Entry 7W0A (electron microscopy, 3.12 A resolution); this record covers chains A and C of the 8 polymer chains in the assembly.

== Chain A ==
Protein: Dicer-2, isoform A
Source organism: Drosophila melanogaster
Notes: EC 3.1.21.1, 3.1.26.-, 3.1.26.3, 3.6.1.3
UniProtKB: A1ZAW0 (A1ZAW0_DROME); numbering as in UniProt (aligned over 1-1722)
Chain sequence (1722 residues; each row starts with the number of its first residue):
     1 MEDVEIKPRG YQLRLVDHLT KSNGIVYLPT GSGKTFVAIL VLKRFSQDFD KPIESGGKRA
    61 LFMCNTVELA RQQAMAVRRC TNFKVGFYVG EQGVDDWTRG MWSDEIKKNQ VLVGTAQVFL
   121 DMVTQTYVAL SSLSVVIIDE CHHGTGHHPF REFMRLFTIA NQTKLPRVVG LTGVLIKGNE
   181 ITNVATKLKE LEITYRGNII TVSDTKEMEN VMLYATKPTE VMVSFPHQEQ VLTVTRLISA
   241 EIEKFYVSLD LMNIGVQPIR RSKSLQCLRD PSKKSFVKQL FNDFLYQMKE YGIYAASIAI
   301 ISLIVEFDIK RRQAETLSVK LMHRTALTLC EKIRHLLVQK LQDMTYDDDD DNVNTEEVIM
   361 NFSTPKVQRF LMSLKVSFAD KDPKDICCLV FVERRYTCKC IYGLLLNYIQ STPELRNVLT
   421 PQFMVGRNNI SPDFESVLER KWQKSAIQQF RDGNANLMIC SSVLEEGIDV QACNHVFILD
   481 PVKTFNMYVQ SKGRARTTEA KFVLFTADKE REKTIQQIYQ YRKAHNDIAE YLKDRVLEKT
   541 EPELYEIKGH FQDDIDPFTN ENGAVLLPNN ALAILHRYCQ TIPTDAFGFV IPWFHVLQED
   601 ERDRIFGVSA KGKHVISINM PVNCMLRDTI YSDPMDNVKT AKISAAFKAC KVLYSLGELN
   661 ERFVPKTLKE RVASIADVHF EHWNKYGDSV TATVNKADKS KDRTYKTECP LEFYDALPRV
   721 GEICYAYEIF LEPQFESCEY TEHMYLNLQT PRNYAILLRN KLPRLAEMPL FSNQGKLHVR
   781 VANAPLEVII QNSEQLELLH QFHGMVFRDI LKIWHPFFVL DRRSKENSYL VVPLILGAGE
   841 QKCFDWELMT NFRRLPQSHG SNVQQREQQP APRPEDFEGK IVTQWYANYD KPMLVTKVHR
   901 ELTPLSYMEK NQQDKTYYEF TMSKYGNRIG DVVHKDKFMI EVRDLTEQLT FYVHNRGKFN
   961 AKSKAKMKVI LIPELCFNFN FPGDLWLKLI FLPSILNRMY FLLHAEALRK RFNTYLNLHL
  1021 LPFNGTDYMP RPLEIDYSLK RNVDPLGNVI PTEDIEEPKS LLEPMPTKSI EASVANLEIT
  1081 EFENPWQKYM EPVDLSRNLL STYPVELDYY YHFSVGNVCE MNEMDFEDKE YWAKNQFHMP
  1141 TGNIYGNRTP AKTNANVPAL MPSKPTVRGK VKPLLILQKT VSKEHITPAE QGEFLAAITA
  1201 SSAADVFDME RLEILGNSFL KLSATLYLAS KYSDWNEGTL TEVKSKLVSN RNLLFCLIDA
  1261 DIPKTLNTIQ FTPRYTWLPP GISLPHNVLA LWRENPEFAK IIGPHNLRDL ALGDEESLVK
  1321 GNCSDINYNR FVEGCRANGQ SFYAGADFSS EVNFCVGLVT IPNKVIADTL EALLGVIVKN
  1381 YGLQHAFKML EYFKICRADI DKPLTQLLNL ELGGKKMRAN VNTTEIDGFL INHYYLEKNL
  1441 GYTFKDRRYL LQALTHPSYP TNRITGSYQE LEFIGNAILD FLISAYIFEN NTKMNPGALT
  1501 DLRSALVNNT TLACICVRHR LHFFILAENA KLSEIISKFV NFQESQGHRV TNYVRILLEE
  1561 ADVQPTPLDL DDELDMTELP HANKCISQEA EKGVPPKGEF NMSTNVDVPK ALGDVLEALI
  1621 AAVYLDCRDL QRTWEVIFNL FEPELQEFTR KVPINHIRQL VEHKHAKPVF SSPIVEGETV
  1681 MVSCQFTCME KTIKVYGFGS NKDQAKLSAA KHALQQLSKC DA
Disordered / not traced: 1, 1043-1168, 1555-1604, 1656-1722
Differences from the reference sequence: engineered mutation Asn1217 (Asp in A1ZAW0), Asn1476 (Asp in A1ZAW0)
Reported in the primary citation:
  - binding site for the 31-nt RNA strand (chain C): Lys310, Gln580, Lys642
  - mutagenesis - D1217N/D1476N: abolished catalytic activity

== Chain C ==
Molecule: 31-nt RNA strand
Sequence (31 nucleotides; row label = number of the first residue in the row; numbering starts at 0):
     0 AGAGACUUGG GCAAUGUGAC UGCUGAUCAG C

== How chain A and chain C interact ==
Pairs across the interface - 22 pairs, chain A then chain C:
  Thr145(A) - U6(C)  sugar contact
  Gly146(A) - U6(C)  phosphate contact
  His147(A) - C5(C)  phosphate contact
  His147(A) - U6(C)  hydrogen bond to the phosphate
  His148(A) - C5(C)  sugar contact
  Lys177(A) - U6(C)  hydrogen bond to the sugar
  Lys177(A) - U7(C)  sugar contact
  Gly178(A) - U7(C)  phosphate contact
  Gly178(A) - G8(C)  phosphate contact
  Asn179(A) - G8(C)  hydrogen bond to the phosphate
  Arg260(A) - G3(C)  salt bridge to the phosphate
  Ser272(A) - A2(C)  phosphate contact
  Lys310(A) - A0(C)  hydrogen bond to the phosphate
  Thr484(A) - U7(C)  sugar contact
  Thr484(A) - G8(C)  sugar contact
  Leu572(A) - A4(C)  sugar contact
  His576(A) - G3(C)  sugar contact
  Gln580(A) - G1(C)  base contact
  Phe589(A) - A2(C)  sugar contact
  Ile591(A) - A2(C)  sugar contact
  Ile591(A) - G3(C)  phosphate contact
  Lys642(A) - A4(C)  salt bridge to the phosphate
Interface residues without a listed pair, chain A (22 interface residues in all): Pro149, Glu180, Lys263, Lys483, Lys639
Interface residues without a listed pair, chain C (10 interface residues in all): G9

== Summary ==
22 residues of chain A and 10 residues of chain C are in contact; the contacts include 4 hydrogen bonds and 2
salt bridges. Among the polar pairs are Lys177(A)-U6(C), His147(A)-U6(C) and Asn179(A)-G8(C). The paper
reports a binding site for the 31-nt RNA strand (chain C) at Lys310(A), Gln580(A) and Lys642(A); D1217N/D1476N
of chain A abolish catalytic activity.
Here chain A is Dicer-2, isoform A (Drosophila melanogaster) and chain C is a 31-nt RNA strand. Entry 7W0A
(dmDicer2-LoqsPD-dsRNA Dimer status) was determined by electron microscopy, deposited together with 7W0B,
7W0C, 7W0D, 7W0E and 7W0F.
